Entry 7JWP (X-ray diffraction, 3.00 A resolution); this record covers chains A and Q of the 3 polymer chains in the assembly.

[Chain A]
Name: Fab CJ11 Heavy chain
Source organism: Homo sapiens
Notes: antibody fragment or engineered binder
Sequence (219 residues; each row starts with the number of its first residue):
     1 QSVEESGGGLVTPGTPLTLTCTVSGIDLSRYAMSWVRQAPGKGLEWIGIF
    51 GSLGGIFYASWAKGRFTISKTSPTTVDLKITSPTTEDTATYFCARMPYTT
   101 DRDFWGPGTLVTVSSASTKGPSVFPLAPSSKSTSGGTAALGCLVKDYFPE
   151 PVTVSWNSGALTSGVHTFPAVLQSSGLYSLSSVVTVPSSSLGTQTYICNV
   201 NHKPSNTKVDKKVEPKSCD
Not modelled in the structure: 129-135, 216-219
Disulfide bonds: Cys21-Cys93, Cys142-Cys198

[Chain Q]
Name: IL-18 peptide
Sequence (6 residues; row label = number of the first residue in the row):
    30 GDLESD

[Chain A / chain Q interface]
Residue-residue contacts (14; chain A residue first):
  Ala32(A) with Glu33(Q)
  Ile49(A) with Ser34(Q)
  Gly51(A) with Glu33(Q)
  Ser52(A) with Glu33(Q), hydrogen bond (backbone-backbone)
  Leu53(A) with Glu33(Q)
  Gly54(A) with Glu33(Q)
  Gly55(A) with Glu33(Q), hydrogen bond (backbone-side chain)
  Phe57(A) with Glu33(Q)
  Arg95(A) with Asp35(Q), salt bridge
  Pro97(A) with Asp35(Q)
  Tyr98(A) with Ser34(Q); Asp35(Q), hydrogen bond (backbone-backbone)
  Thr99(A) with Asp35(Q), hydrogen bond (side chain-backbone)
  Thr100(A) with Asp35(Q)
Also at the interface, not in a pair above, chain A (15 interface residues in all): Tyr31, Met96
Also at the interface, not in a pair above, chain Q (5 interface residues in all): Asp31, Leu32

[Summary]
15 residues of chain A face 5 of chain Q across their interface; the contacts include 4 hydrogen bonds and 1
salt bridge. Polar pairs include Arg95(A)-Asp35(Q), Gly55(A)-Glu33(Q) and Tyr98(A)-Asp35(Q).
Here chain A is Fab CJ11 Heavy chain (Homo sapiens) and chain Q is IL-18 peptide. Entry 7JWP (Fab CJ11 in
complex IL-18 peptide liberated by Caspase cleavage) was determined by X-ray diffraction, deposited together
with 7JWQ.
